PDB entry 1IZI | X-ray diffraction, 2.15 A resolution | chains A and B

# Chain A (and B)
Molecule: proteinase
Source organism: Human immunodeficiency virus 1
Notes: EC 3.4.23.16; chain B of this document is another copy of the same molecule, construct and numbering; everything in this record applies to it too
UniProt: Q90EB9 (Q90EB9_9HIV1); residues 1-99 here = UniProt positions 1-99
Amino-acid sequence (99 residues; numbered 1 to 99; the number before each row is that of its first residue):
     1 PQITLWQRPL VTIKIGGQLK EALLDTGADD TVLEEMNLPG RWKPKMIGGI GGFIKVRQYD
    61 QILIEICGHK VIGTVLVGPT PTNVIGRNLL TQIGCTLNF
Sequence notes: engineered mutation Val71 (Ala in Q90EB9), Thr82 (Val in Q90EB9), Val84 (Ile in Q90EB9)
Ligand contacts: Q50 ({(1S)-1-benzyl-4-[3-carbamoyl-1-(1-carbamoyl-2-phenyl-ethylcarbamoyl)-(S)-propylcarbamoyl]-2-oxo-5-phenyl-pentyl}-carbamic acid tert-butyl ester): Arg8, Leu23, Asp25, Gly27, Ala28, Asp29, Asp30, Val32, Ile47, Gly48, Gly49, Ile50, Pro81, Thr82, Val84

# Interface between chain A and chain B
Residue-residue contacts (102; chain A residue first):
  Pro1(A) - Leu97(B)
  Pro1(A) - Asn98(B)
  Pro1(A) - Phe99(B)  hydrogen bond (backbone-backbone)
  Gln2(A) - Thr96(B)
  Gln2(A) - Leu97(B)
  Gln2(A) - Asn98(B)
  Ile3(A) - Thr96(B)
  Ile3(A) - Leu97(B)  hydrogen bond (backbone-backbone)
  Ile3(A) - Phe99(B)  hydrophobic
  Leu5(A) - Thr26(B)
  Leu5(A) - Arg87(B)  hydrogen bond (backbone-side chain)
  Leu5(A) - Leu90(B)  hydrophobic
  Leu5(A) - Thr91(B)
  Leu5(A) - Cys95(B)
  Trp6(A) - Arg87(B)  hydrogen bond (backbone-side chain)
  Trp6(A) - Thr91(B)
  Gln7(A) - Arg87(B)
  Arg8(A) - Asp29(B)  salt bridge
  Arg8(A) - Arg87(B)
  Pro9(A) - Thr26(B)
  Pro9(A) - Arg87(B)
  Pro9(A) - Leu97(B)  hydrophobic
  Leu23(A) - Gly27(B)
  Leu24(A) - Thr26(B)  hydrogen bond (backbone-side chain)
  Leu24(A) - Leu97(B)  hydrophobic
  Leu24(A) - Phe99(B)  hydrophobic
  Asp25(A) - Asp25(B)
  Asp25(A) - Thr26(B)
  Asp25(A) - Gly27(B)  hydrogen bond (side chain-backbone)
  Thr26(A) - Leu5(B)
  Thr26(A) - Pro9(B)
  Thr26(A) - Leu24(B)  hydrogen bond (side chain-backbone)
  Thr26(A) - Asp25(B)
  Thr26(A) - Thr26(B)  hydrogen bond (side chain-backbone)
  Thr26(A) - Leu97(B)
  Gly27(A) - Leu23(B)
  Gly27(A) - Asp25(B)  hydrogen bond (backbone-side chain)
  Asp29(A) - Arg8(B)  salt bridge
  Ile47(A) - Ile50(B)  hydrophobic
  Gly48(A) - Ile50(B)
  Gly49(A) - Ile50(B)
  Gly49(A) - Pro81(B)
  Ile50(A) - Gly48(B)
  Ile50(A) - Gly49(B)
  Ile50(A) - Ile50(B)  hydrogen bond (backbone-backbone)
  Ile50(A) - Gly51(B)  hydrogen bond (backbone-backbone)
  Ile50(A) - Gly52(B)
  Ile50(A) - Thr80(B)
  Gly51(A) - Gly51(B)
  Gly51(A) - Gly52(B)
  Gly51(A) - Phe53(B)
  Gly52(A) - Ile50(B)
  Gly52(A) - Gly51(B)
  Phe53(A) - Gly51(B)
  Ile54(A) - Ile50(B)
  Cys67(A) - Phe99(B)  hydrophobic
  His69(A) - Phe99(B)
  Thr80(A) - Ile50(B)
  Pro81(A) - Gly49(B)
  Arg87(A) - Leu5(B)  hydrogen bond (side chain-backbone)
  Arg87(A) - Trp6(B)  hydrogen bond (side chain-backbone)
  Arg87(A) - Gln7(B)
  Arg87(A) - Arg8(B)
  Arg87(A) - Pro9(B)
  Leu90(A) - Leu5(B)  hydrophobic
  Thr91(A) - Leu5(B)
  Thr91(A) - Trp6(B)
  Ile93(A) - Phe99(B)  hydrophobic
  Gly94(A) - Asn98(B)
  Gly94(A) - Phe99(B)
  Cys95(A) - Leu5(B)
  Cys95(A) - Leu97(B)  hydrophobic
  Cys95(A) - Asn98(B)
  Cys95(A) - Phe99(B)  hydrophobic
  Thr96(A) - Gln2(B)
  Thr96(A) - Ile3(B)
  Thr96(A) - Thr96(B)
  Thr96(A) - Leu97(B)
  Thr96(A) - Asn98(B)  hydrogen bond (backbone-backbone)
  Leu97(A) - Pro1(B)
  Leu97(A) - Gln2(B)
  Leu97(A) - Ile3(B)  hydrogen bond (backbone-backbone)
  Leu97(A) - Pro9(B)  hydrophobic
  Leu97(A) - Leu24(B)  hydrophobic
  Leu97(A) - Thr26(B)
  Leu97(A) - Cys95(B)  hydrophobic
  Leu97(A) - Thr96(B)
  Leu97(A) - Leu97(B)  hydrophobic
  Asn98(A) - Pro1(B)
  Asn98(A) - Gln2(B)
  Asn98(A) - Gly94(B)
  Asn98(A) - Cys95(B)
  Asn98(A) - Thr96(B)  hydrogen bond (backbone-backbone)
  Asn98(A) - Asn98(B)  hydrogen bond
  Phe99(A) - Pro1(B)  hydrogen bond (backbone-backbone)
  Phe99(A) - Ile3(B)  hydrophobic
  Phe99(A) - Leu24(B)  hydrophobic
  Phe99(A) - Cys67(B)  hydrophobic
  Phe99(A) - His69(B)
  Phe99(A) - Ile93(B)
  Phe99(A) - Gly94(B)
  Phe99(A) - Cys95(B)  hydrophobic
Other interface residues (no listed pair), chain A (37 interface residues in all): Thr4
Other interface residues (no listed pair), chain B (37 interface residues in all): Thr4, Ile47, Ile54

# Summary
Chain A and chain B each contribute 37 residues to their interface, with 18 hydrogen bonds and 2 salt bridges.
Among the polar pairs are Arg8(A)-Asp29(B), Leu5(A)-Arg87(B) and Trp6(A)-Arg87(B). Chain A binds compound Q50.
Chain A and chain B are both proteinase (Human immunodeficiency virus 1); the structure, Inhibitor of HIV
protease with unusual binding mode potently inhibiting multi-resistant protease mutants, was determined by
X-ray diffraction, deposited together with 1IZH.
